PDB entry 8SB4 | electron microscopy, 3.60 A resolution | chains C and D of the 12 polymer chains in the assembly

== Chain C ==
Molecule: DH270.1 variable heavy chain
Source organism: Homo sapiens
Chain sequence (126 residues; each row starts with the number of its first residue):
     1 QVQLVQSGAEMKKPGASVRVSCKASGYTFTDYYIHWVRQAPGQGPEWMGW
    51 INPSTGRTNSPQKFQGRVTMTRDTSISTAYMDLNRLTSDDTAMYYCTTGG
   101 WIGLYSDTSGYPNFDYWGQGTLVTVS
Cystine bridges: C22-C96

== Chain D ==
Molecule: DH270.1 variable light chain
Source organism: Homo sapiens
Chain sequence (110 residues; each row starts with the number of its first residue):
     1 QSALTQPASVSGSPGQSITISCTGTNYDVGSYNLVSWYQQHPGKVPKYII
    51 YEVNKRPSGVSNRFSGSKSGNTASLTISGLQAEDEATYYCCSYAGSSIIF
   101 FGGGTKLTVI
Cystine bridges: C22-C90

== Chain C / chain D interface ==
Contacting residue pairs (30; chain C residue first):
  Q39(C) - Q40(D)  hydrogen bond
  Q43(C) - S2(D)  hydrogen bond
  G44(C) - Y89(D)
  G44(C) - G102(D)
  P45(C) - Y89(D)
  P45(C) - F101(D)
  W47(C) - S97(D)
  W47(C) - I98(D)  hydrophobic
  W47(C) - I99(D)  hydrophobic
  Q62(C) - I98(D)
  Y95(C) - V45(D)  hydrophobic
  G110(C) - Y93(D)
  G110(C) - I99(D)
  Y111(C) - L34(D)  hydrophobic
  P112(C) - L34(D)
  P112(C) - S36(D)  hydrogen bond (backbone-side chain)
  P112(C) - Y38(D)  hydrogen bond (backbone-side chain)
  P112(C) - C91(D)  hydrophobic
  N113(C) - S36(D)
  N113(C) - Y38(D)
  N113(C) - Y48(D)
  F114(C) - Y38(D)  hydrogen bond (backbone-side chain)
  F114(C) - Y48(D)
  F114(C) - I99(D)  hydrophobic
  F114(C) - F101(D)  hydrophobic
  D115(C) - Y48(D)
  W117(C) - Y38(D)  hydrophobic
  W117(C) - V45(D)  hydrophobic
  W117(C) - P46(D)  hydrophobic
  G118(C) - V45(D)
Interface residues without a listed pair, chain C (20 interface residues in all): W50, N59, P61, S109, Q119
Interface residues without a listed pair, chain D (19 interface residues in all): K44, Y51, S92

== Summary ==
Chain C and chain D form an interface of 20 and 19 residues respectively; the contacts include 5 hydrogen
bonds. Polar pairs include Q39(C)-Q40(D), Q43(C)-S2(D) and P112(C)-S36(D).
Here chain C is DH270.1 variable heavy chain and chain D is DH270.1 variable light chain, both from Homo
sapiens. Entry 8SB4 (CryoEM structure of DH270.1-CH848.10.17) was determined by electron microscopy together
with 8SAL, 8SAN, 8SAQ, 8SAR, 8SAS, 8SAT and 9 further entries from the same study.
